PDB entry 4WCI | X-ray diffraction, 1.65 A resolution | chains A and B

== Chain A ==
Name: CD2-associated protein
From: Homo sapiens
UniProt: Q9Y5K6 (CD2AP_HUMAN); numbering as in UniProt (aligned over 1-60)
Chain sequence (65 residues; each row starts with the number of its first residue; numbers below 1 keep their minus sign (Gly-4 is residue -4)):
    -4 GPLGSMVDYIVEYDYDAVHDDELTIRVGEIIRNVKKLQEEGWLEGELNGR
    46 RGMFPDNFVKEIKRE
Unresolved in the structure: -4 to -1, 59-60
Differences from the reference sequence: expression tag (-4 to 0)
Curated features (UniProtKB/Swiss-Prot):
  - cross-link: Lys58 (Glycyl lysine isopeptide (Lys-Gly) (interchain with G-Cter in SUMO2))

== Chain B ==
Name: Ras and Rab interactor 3
UniProt: Q8TB24 (RIN3_HUMAN); residues 378-393 here = UniProt positions 378-393
Chain sequence (16 residues; row label = number of the first residue in the row):
   378 AKKNLPTAPPRRRVSE
Unresolved in the structure: 378-380, 391-393

== Interface between chain A and chain B ==
Residue-residue contacts - 21 pairs, chain A then chain B:
  Tyr8(A) - Asn381(B)  hydrogen bond (side chain-backbone)
  Tyr8(A) - Leu382(B)  hydrophobic
  Tyr8(A) - Pro383(B)
  His14(A) - Arg388(B)
  Asp16(A) - Arg388(B)  salt bridge
  Glu17(A) - Arg388(B)  salt bridge
  Glu34(A) - Arg388(B)  salt bridge
  Glu34(A) - Arg389(B)  hydrogen bond (side chain-backbone)
  Gly36(A) - Pro386(B)
  Trp37(A) - Pro386(B)  hydrogen bond (side chain-backbone)
  Trp37(A) - Pro387(B)
  Trp37(A) - Arg388(B)
  Met48(A) - Arg388(B)
  Pro50(A) - Ala385(B)  hydrophobic
  Pro50(A) - Pro386(B)
  Asn52(A) - Pro383(B)
  Asn52(A) - Thr384(B)  hydrogen bond (side chain-backbone)
  Asn52(A) - Pro386(B)
  Phe53(A) - Pro383(B)
  Phe53(A) - Thr384(B)
  Phe53(A) - Ala385(B)
Other interface residues (no listed pair), chain A (13 interface residues in all): Tyr10, Glu35
Interface features reported in the paper:
  - interface residues, chain A: Tyr8(A), Tyr10(A), Asp16(A), Trp37(A), Phe53(A)

== Summary ==
The interface between chain A and chain B involves 13 residues on one side and 9 on the other, with 4 hydrogen
bonds and 3 salt bridges. Among the polar pairs are Asp16(A)-Arg388(B), Glu17(A)-Arg388(B) and
Glu34(A)-Arg388(B). From the paper: interface residues Tyr8(A), Tyr10(A) and Asp16(A) among others.
Chain A is CD2-associated protein (Homo sapiens) and chain B is Ras and Rab interactor 3; the structure,
Crystal structure of the 1st SH3 domain from human CD2AP (CMS) in complex with a proline-rich ..., was
determined by X-ray diffraction together with 3U23 from the same study.
